Entry 1PNV (X-ray diffraction, 2.80 A resolution); this record covers chains B and C of the 3 polymer chains in the assembly.

# Chain B
Molecule: Glycosyltransferase gtfa
From: Amycolatopsis orientalis
UniProtKB: P96558 (P96558_AMYOR); numbering as in UniProt (aligned over 1-396)
Sequence (404 residues; row label = number of the first residue in the row):
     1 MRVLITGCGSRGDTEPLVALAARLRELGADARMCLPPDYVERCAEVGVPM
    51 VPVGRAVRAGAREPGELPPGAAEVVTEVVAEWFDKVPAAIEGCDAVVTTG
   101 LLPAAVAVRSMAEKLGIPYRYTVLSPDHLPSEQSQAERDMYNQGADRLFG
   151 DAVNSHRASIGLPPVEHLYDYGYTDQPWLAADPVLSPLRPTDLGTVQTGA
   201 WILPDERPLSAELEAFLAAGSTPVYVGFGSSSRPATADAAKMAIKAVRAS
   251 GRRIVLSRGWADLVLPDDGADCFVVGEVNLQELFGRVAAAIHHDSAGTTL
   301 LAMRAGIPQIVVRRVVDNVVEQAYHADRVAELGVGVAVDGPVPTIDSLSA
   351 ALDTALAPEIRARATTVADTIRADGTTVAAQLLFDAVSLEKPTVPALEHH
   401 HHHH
Disordered / not traced: 316-322, 392-404
Differences from the reference sequence: expression tag (397-404)
UniProt features mapped onto this chain:
  - binding site (dTDP-beta-L-4-epi-vancosamine): S10 to G12, R207, S230, E277, V278, H293 to T298
  - binding site (devancoaminyl-vancomycin): D127, Q133, Y141, Y169
What the authors report for this chain:
  - catalytic residues: S10, D13, H293 (proposed by the authors, not directly observed)

# Chain C
Molecule: Vancomycin
From: Amycolatopsis orientalis
Sequence (7 residues; row label = number of the first residue in the row):
     1 XXNGGYX
Modified positions: MLU (N-methyl-D-leucine) at position 1, OMZ ((betaR)-3-CHLORO-BETA-HYDROXY-D-TYROSINE) at position 2, 3FG ((2S)-amino(3,5-dihydroxyphenyl)ethanoic acid) at position 7; G4, G5 ((2R)-amino(4-hydroxyphenyl)ethanoic acid; GHP); Y6 ((betaR)-3-chloro-beta-hydroxy-L-tyrosine; OMY)
Glycans and other covalent adducts: covalent link OMZ_2-G4; covalent link G4-Y6; glycan linked to G4; covalent link G5-3FG_7

# Interface between chain B and chain C
Contacting residue pairs - 28 pairs, chain B then chain C:
  C8(B) with G5(C)
  G9(B) with Y6(C)
  S10(B) with Y6(C), hydrogen bond (backbone-backbone); 3FG_7(C)
  D13(B) with Y6(C)
  V57(B) with 3FG_7(C)
  P68(B) with G5(C); 3FG_7(C)
  P69(B) with G5(C)
  G70(B) with N3(C), hydrogen bond (backbone-side chain); G5(C); 3FG_7(C)
  A71(B) with 3FG_7(C)
  A72(B) with MLU_1(C)
  L101(B) with N3(C); G5(C)
  L102(B) with OMZ_2(C); N3(C), hydrogen bond (backbone-backbone)
  P103(B) with N3(C)
  Y141(B) with OMZ_2(C)
  G144(B) with OMZ_2(C)
  A145(B) with OMZ_2(C)
  L148(B) with MLU_1(C); OMZ_2(C); N3(C)
  F149(B) with OMZ_2(C)
  Y169(B) with OMZ_2(C)
  Y173(B) with OMZ_2(C)
Also at the interface, not in a pair above, chain B (24 interface residues in all): V75, G100, H128, M140
Also at the interface, not in a pair above, chain C (7 interface residues in all): G4
Interface features reported in the paper:
  - interface residues, chain B: S10(B), D13(B), L101(B), L102(B), P103(B)

# Overview
24 residues of chain B and 7 residues of chain C are in contact, with 3 hydrogen bonds. Polar contacts include
G70(B)-N3(C), S10(B)-Y6(C) and L102(B)-N3(C). Curated annotation (UniProt) lists 13
dTDP-beta-L-4-epi-vancosamine-binding residues and 4 devancoaminyl-vancomycin-binding residues on chain B. The
paper reports catalytic residues S10(B), D13(B) and H293(B); interface residues S10(B), D13(B) and L101(B)
among others.
Here chain B is Glycosyltransferase gtfa and chain C is Vancomycin, both from Amycolatopsis orientalis. Entry
1PNV (Crystal Structure of TDP-epi-Vancosaminyltransferase GtfA in complexes with TDP and Vancomycin) was
determined by X-ray diffraction (same publication as 1PN3).
